Entry 1DBB (X-ray diffraction, 2.70 A resolution); this record covers chains L and H.

Chain L:
Molecule: IGG1-kappa DB3 fab (light chain)
Organism: Mus musculus
Notes: antibody fragment or engineered binder
Chain sequence (216 residues; row label = number of the first residue in the row; a row labelled like 27A-27E holds insertion residues (27A, then the next letters in order)):
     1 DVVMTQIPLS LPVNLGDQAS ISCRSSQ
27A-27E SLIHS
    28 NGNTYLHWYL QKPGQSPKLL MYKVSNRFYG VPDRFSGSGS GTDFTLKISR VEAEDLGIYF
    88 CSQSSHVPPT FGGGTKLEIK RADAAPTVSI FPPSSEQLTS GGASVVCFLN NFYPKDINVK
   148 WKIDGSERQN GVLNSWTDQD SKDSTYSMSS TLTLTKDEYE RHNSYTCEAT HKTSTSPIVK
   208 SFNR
Disulfides: Cys23-Cys88, Cys134-Cys194
Differences from the reference sequence: conflict Val2 (Ile in 1589925), Ile7 (Ser in 1589925), Asn14 (Ser in 1589925), Leu27B (Val29 in 1589925), Ile27C (Val30 in 1589925), His34 (Glu39 in 1589925), Tyr36 (Phe41 in 1589925), Met48 (Ile53 in 1589925), Tyr56 (Ser61 in 1589925), Ile85 (Val90 in 1589925), Phe87 (Tyr92 in 1589925), Ser89 (Phe94 in 1589925), Ser91 (Ala96 in 1589925), Pro96 (Trp101 in 1589925)
Small-molecule neighbours: progesterone (STR): His27D, Ser91, Ser92, His93, Val94, Pro96

Chain H:
Molecule: IGG1-kappa DB3 fab (heavy chain)
Organism: Mus musculus
Reference sequence: P01868 (GC1_MOUSE); the construct has insertions or renumbered stretches relative to UniProt, so the offset changes along the chain: 114-130 = UniProt 1-17; 133-154 = UniProt 18-39; 162-169 = UniProt 42-49; 171-180 = UniProt 50-59; 3 more segments
Chain sequence (219 residues; numbered 1 to 228 plus 6 insertion-coded residues; 15 numbers in that range are skipped by the numbering (no residue carries them; nothing is unmodelled there); the number before each row is that of its first residue; a row labelled like 82A-82C holds insertion residues (82A, then the next letters in order)):
     1 QIQLVQSGPE LKKPGETVKI SCKASGYAFT NYGVNWVKEA PGKELKWMGW IN
   52A I
    53 YTGEPTYVDD FKGRFAFSLE TSASTAYLEI
82A-82C NNL
    83 KNEDTATYFC TRGDYVNW
100A-100B YF
   101 DVWGAGTTVT VSSAKTTPPS VYPLAPGSAA
   133 QTNSMVTLGC LVKGYFPEPV TV
   156 TW
   162 NSGSLSSG
   171 VHTFPAVLQS
   183 DLYTLSSSVT VPSS
   199 PR
   202 PSETVTCNVA HPASSTKVDK KI
   226 VPR
Disulfides: Cys22-Cys92, Cys142-Cys208
Small-molecule neighbours: progesterone (STR): Gly33, Asn35, Trp50, Gly95, Asp96, Tyr97, Trp100, Tyr100A, Phe100B
Swiss-Prot annotation at these positions:
  - region: Val226 to Arg228 (Hinge)

Chain L / chain H interface:
Contacting residue pairs (68; chain L residue first):
  His27D(L) with Trp100(H)
  Tyr32(L) with Asn99(H); Trp100(H), hydrophobic
  His34(L) with Asn99(H), hydrogen bond (side chain-backbone); Trp100(H); Tyr100A(H)
  Tyr36(L) with Phe100B(H); Trp103(H), hydrophobic
  Gln38(L) with Glu39(H)
  Ser43(L) with Phe91(H); Ala105(H)
  Pro44(L) with Phe91(H); Trp103(H)
  Leu46(L) with Tyr100A(H), hydrophobic; Phe100B(H)
  Tyr49(L) with Asn99(H); Tyr100A(H), hydrophobic
  Lys50(L) with Asn99(H)
  Phe55(L) with Tyr100A(H); Asp101(H)
  Ser91(L) with Trp100(H), hydrogen bond (side chain-backbone)
  Pro95(L) with Val60(H), hydrophobic
  Pro96(L) with Trp47(H)
  Phe98(L) with Val37(H), hydrophobic; Glu44(H); Leu45(H); Trp103(H), hydrophobic
  Gly100(L) with Glu44(H)
  Ser116(L) with Thr139(H)
  Phe118(L) with Leu124(H); Ala125(H); Pro126(H); Thr139(H); Leu140(H), hydrophobic
  Pro119(L) with Ala125(H); Gly127(H); Arg228(H), hydrogen bond (backbone-side chain)
  Pro120(L) with Arg228(H), hydrogen bond (backbone-side chain)
  Ser121(L) with Pro123(H); Arg228(H)
  Glu123(L) with Val121(H); Tyr122(H); Pro123(H); Lys221(H), salt bridge
  Gln124(L) with Tyr122(H); Leu143(H)
  Ser131(L) with Leu143(H); Lys145(H)
  Val133(L) with Leu124(H), hydrophobic
  Phe135(L) with Leu124(H), hydrophobic; Phe174(H), hydrophobic; Ser189(H); Ser190(H)
  Asn137(L) with His172(H); Phe174(H)
  Asn138(L) with His172(H), hydrogen bond
  Leu160(L) with Gln179(H)
  Ser162(L) with Pro175(H), hydrogen bond (side chain-backbone); Val177(H)
  Trp163(L) with Pro175(H)
  Thr164(L) with Thr173(H); Phe174(H)
  Asp167(L) with His172(H)
  Ser174(L) with His172(H), hydrogen bond; Phe174(H)
  Met175(L) with Phe174(H)
  Ser176(L) with Phe174(H)
  Thr180(L) with Lys145(H)
Other interface residues (no listed pair), chain L (46 interface residues in all): Asn28, Gln42, Phe87, Ser92, Ile117, Ser127, Asn161, Thr178, Lys207
Other interface residues (no listed pair), chain H (42 interface residues in all): Lys46, Val98, Gly104, Thr134, Gly141, Thr186, Ser188

Summary:
The interface between chain L and chain H involves 46 residues on one side and 42 on the other; the contacts
include 7 hydrogen bonds and 1 salt bridge. Polar pairs include Glu123(L)-Lys221(H), His34(L)-Asn99(H) and
Ser91(L)-Trp100(H). Progesterone is bound between chain L and chain H.
Chain L is IGG1-kappa DB3 fab (light chain) and chain H is IGG1-kappa DB3 fab (heavy chain), both from Mus
musculus; the structure, Three-dimensional structure of an anti-steroid fab' and progesterone-fab' complex,
was determined by X-ray diffraction (same publication as 1DBA).
